PDB entry 6UZ8 | electron microscopy, 2.84 A resolution | chains A and B of the 4 polymer chains in the assembly

== Chain A (and B) ==
Protein: Short transient receptor potential channel 6
From: Homo sapiens
Notes: chain B of this document is another copy of the same molecule, construct and numbering; everything in this record applies to it too
UniProt: Q9Y210 (TRPC6_HUMAN); residues 85-931 here = UniProt positions 85-931
Amino-acid sequence (847 residues; row label = number of the first residue in the row):
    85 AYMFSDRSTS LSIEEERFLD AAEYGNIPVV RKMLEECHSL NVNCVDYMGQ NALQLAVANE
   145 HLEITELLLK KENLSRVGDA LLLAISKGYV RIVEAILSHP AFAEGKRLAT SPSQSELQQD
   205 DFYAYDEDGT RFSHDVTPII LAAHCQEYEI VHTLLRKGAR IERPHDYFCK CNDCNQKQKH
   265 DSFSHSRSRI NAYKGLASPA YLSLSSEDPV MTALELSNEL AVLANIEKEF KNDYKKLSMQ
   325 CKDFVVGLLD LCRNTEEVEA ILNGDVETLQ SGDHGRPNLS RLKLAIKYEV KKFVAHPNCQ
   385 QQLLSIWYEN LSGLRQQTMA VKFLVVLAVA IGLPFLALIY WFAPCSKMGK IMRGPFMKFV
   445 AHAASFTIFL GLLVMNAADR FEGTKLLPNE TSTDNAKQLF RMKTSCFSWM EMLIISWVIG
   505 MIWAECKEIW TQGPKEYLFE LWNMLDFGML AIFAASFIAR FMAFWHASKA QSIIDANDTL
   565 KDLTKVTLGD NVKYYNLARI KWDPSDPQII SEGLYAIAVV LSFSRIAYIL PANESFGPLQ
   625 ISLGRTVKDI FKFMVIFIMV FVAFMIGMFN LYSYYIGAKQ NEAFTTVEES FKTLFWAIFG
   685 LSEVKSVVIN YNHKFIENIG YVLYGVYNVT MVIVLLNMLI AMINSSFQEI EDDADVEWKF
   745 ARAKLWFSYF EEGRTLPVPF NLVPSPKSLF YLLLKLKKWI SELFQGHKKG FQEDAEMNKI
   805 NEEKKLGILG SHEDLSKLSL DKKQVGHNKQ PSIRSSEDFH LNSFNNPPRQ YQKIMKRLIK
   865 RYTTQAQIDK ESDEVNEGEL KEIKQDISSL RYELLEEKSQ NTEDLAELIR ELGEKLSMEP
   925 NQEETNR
Disordered / not traced: 195-202, 560-568, 768-852, 921-931
Cystine bridges: C253-C258
Sequence notes: conflict T867 (Val in Q9Y210), T868 (Leu in Q9Y210)
Small-molecule neighbours:
  - R0D ((5-chloro-1'H-spiro[indole-3,4'-piperidin]-1'-yl)[(2R)-2,3-dihydro-1,4-benzodioxin-2-yl]methanone), molecule 1: V671, E672, F675, K676, F679, W680
  - R0D, molecule 2: N702, Y705, V706, G709, V710
  - SBM (2-[[(2S)-2-decanoyloxy-3-dodecanoyloxy-propoxy]-oxidanyl-phosphoryl]oxyethyl-trimethyl-azanium), molecule 1: E524, W526, V604, F607, S608, A611, Y612, L614, P615, Q624, L627, G628, V631
  - SBM, molecule 2: I640, M643, V644, A647, F648, V713, T714, I717
UniProt features mapped onto this chain:
  - modified residue: S815 (Phosphoserine)
  - glycosylation (N-linked (GlcNAc...) asparagine): N473, N561
  - natural variant: F88 (F88FAYMF: In FSGS2; uncertain significance), G109 (G109S: In FSGS2), P112 (P112Q: In FSGS2), N125 (N125S: In FSGS2; uncertain significance), N143 (N143S: In FSGS2), R175 (R175Q: In FSGS2), H218 (H218L: In FSGS2), S270 (S270T: In FSGS2), R360 (R360H: In FSGS2; uncertain significance), L395 (L395A: In FSGS2; uncertain significance), A404 (A404V: Increases calcium ion transport), G757 (G757D: In FSGS2), 4 further natural variant entries in UniProt
  - mutagenesis: N110 (N110H: Increases calcium ion transport), N125 (N125A: No effect on RNF24-binding; when associated with A-127; A-128 and A-130), N127 (N127A: No effect on RNF24-binding; when associated with A-125; A-128 and A-130), C128 (C128A: No effect on RNF24-binding; when associated with A-125; A-127 and A-130), D130 (D130A: No effect on RNF24-binding; when associated with A-125; A-127 and A-128), M132 (M132T: Increases cation channel activity. Increases significantly inward and outward currents and does not show channel inactivation. Increases calcium ion transport), N561 (N561Q: Constitutively activates channel), E755 to G757 (Decreases calcium ion transport), E755 to E756 (Increases calcium ion transport), K826 to K827 (Decreases calcium ion transport), Q889 (Q889K: Increases calcium transport. Increases calcium ion transport)
Reported in the primary citation:
  - binding site for R0D: E672, F675, W680, N702, Y705, V706, V710
  - mutagenesis - F675A, W680A, N702A, Y705A, V710A: abolished signaling in response to R0D
  - mutagenesis - E672A (35-fold), V706A (20-fold): decreased signaling in response to R0D
  - mutagenesis - E672A, F675A, W680A, N702A, Y705A, V706A: abolished signaling in response to OAG
  - mutagenesis - V710A: decreased signaling in response to OAG
  - conformationally variable residues (side-chain flip): H446, R758
  - disease-associated variants - G109S, P112Q, M132T, Q889K, R895C: increased signaling

== Interface between chain A and chain B ==
Contacting residue pairs (138):
  E147(A) - R895(B)  salt bridge
  R175(A) - Y108(B)
  R175(A) - Y896(B)
  E233(A) - Y131(B)
  H236(A) - S89(B)
  H236(A) - Y131(B)
  R240(A) - M87(B)
  R244(A) - A85(B)
  R244(A) - Y86(B)  hydrogen bond (side chain-backbone)
  L288(A) - M87(B)
  L288(A) - F88(B)  hydrophobic
  S289(A) - Y86(B)
  S290(A) - Y86(B)
  E291(A) - Y86(B)
  C336(A) - F267(B)
  R337(A) - T214(B)  hydrogen bond (side chain-backbone)
  R337(A) - R215(B)  hydrogen bond (side chain-backbone)
  R337(A) - F216(B)  hydrogen bond (side chain-backbone)
  R337(A) - S217(B)
  R337(A) - F267(B)
  R337(A) - S268(B)  hydrogen bond (backbone-side chain)
  N338(A) - D265(B)
  N338(A) - F267(B)
  N338(A) - S268(B)  hydrogen bond
  T339(A) - D265(B)  hydrogen bond
  T339(A) - F267(B)
  P381(A) - F314(B)  hydrophobic
  N382(A) - F267(B)
  V458(A) - I650(B)  hydrophobic
  A461(A) - F653(B)
  A461(A) - N654(B)
  R464(A) - F653(B)
  R464(A) - N654(B)
  R464(A) - S657(B)  hydrogen bond
  R464(A) - Y658(B)  hydrogen bond
  F465(A) - F653(B)  hydrophobic
  F465(A) - T670(B)
  F465(A) - V671(B)  hydrogen bond (backbone-backbone)
  E466(A) - T670(B)
  G467(A) - T670(B)
  T468(A) - S657(B)  hydrogen bond (side chain-backbone)
  T468(A) - I660(B)
  P472(A) - Y658(B)
  P472(A) - Y695(B)
  R583(A) - Y658(B)
  R583(A) - Y659(B)  hydrogen bond
  R583(A) - Y695(B)
  R583(A) - H697(B)
  I584(A) - Y695(B)
  P588(A) - N696(B)
  I593(A) - F699(B)
  I594(A) - F699(B)  hydrophobic
  E596(A) - L655(B)
  E596(A) - Y658(B)
  G597(A) - F699(B)
  G597(A) - I703(B)
  A600(A) - G651(B)
  A600(A) - L655(B)  hydrophobic
  I601(A) - I703(B)  hydrophobic
  V603(A) - I650(B)  hydrophobic
  V604(A) - A647(B)
  V604(A) - F648(B)  hydrophobic
  V604(A) - G651(B)
  F607(A) - A647(B)  hydrophobic
  F607(A) - I650(B)  hydrophobic
  I610(A) - M643(B)  hydrophobic
  S619(A) - K636(B)
  F620(A) - K636(B)
  F620(A) - V639(B)  hydrophobic
  L623(A) - K636(B)
  L623(A) - F637(B)  hydrophobic
  L623(A) - I640(B)  hydrophobic
  L627(A) - F637(B)  hydrophobic
  L627(A) - N721(B)
  T630(A) - N721(B)  hydrogen bond
  I634(A) - I717(B)  hydrophobic
  K676(A) - Y705(B)
  F679(A) - G709(B)
  W680(A) - V688(B)  hydrophobic
  W680(A) - Y708(B)  hydrophobic
  W680(A) - G709(B)
  W680(A) - N712(B)
  F683(A) - N712(B)
  F683(A) - V713(B)  hydrophobic
  L685(A) - S686(B)
  L685(A) - V688(B)
  L723(A) - L720(B)  hydrophobic
  M726(A) - L720(B)  hydrophobic
  M726(A) - I724(B)  hydrophobic
  S730(A) - I724(B)
  S730(A) - N728(B)  hydrogen bond
  F731(A) - I727(B)  hydrophobic
  F731(A) - N728(B)
  F731(A) - F731(B)  hydrophobic
  K857(A) - D212(B)  salt bridge
  K860(A) - F88(B)
  R861(A) - D212(B)  salt bridge
  I863(A) - F88(B)  hydrophobic
  K864(A) - F88(B)
  K864(A) - M132(B)  hydrogen bond (side chain-backbone)
  K864(A) - G133(B)
  K864(A) - Y209(B)
  K864(A) - D210(B)  salt bridge
  T867(A) - M132(B)
  K874(A) - E881(B)
  E875(A) - K171(B)  salt bridge
  E875(A) - N880(B)
  E875(A) - E881(B)  hydrogen bond (backbone-backbone)
  E875(A) - G882(B)  hydrogen bond (backbone-backbone)
  E875(A) - K885(B)
  S876(A) - N880(B)
  D877(A) - N880(B)
  D877(A) - E881(B)  hydrogen bond (backbone-backbone)
  E878(A) - V879(B)
  V879(A) - V879(B)
  V879(A) - N880(B)
  V879(A) - E881(B)
  V879(A) - L884(B)  hydrophobic
  E883(A) - E881(B)
  E883(A) - L884(B)
  E886(A) - K888(B)  salt bridge
  I887(A) - L884(B)
  I887(A) - K888(B)
  I887(A) - I891(B)  hydrophobic
  D890(A) - K888(B)  salt bridge
  I891(A) - I891(B)  hydrophobic
  L894(A) - R895(B)
  E897(A) - R895(B)  salt bridge
  E897(A) - L899(B)
  L898(A) - L898(B)  hydrophobic
  N905(A) - K902(B)  hydrogen bond (side chain-backbone)
  N905(A) - T906(B)
  L909(A) - L909(B)  hydrophobic
  L912(A) - I913(B)  hydrophobic
  I913(A) - I913(B)  hydrophobic
  L916(A) - G917(B)
  K919(A) - G917(B)
  K919(A) - L920(B)
Also at the interface, not in a pair above, chain A (94 interface residues in all): E144, L239, V342, Q385, L457, L471, W586, D587, Y599, S626, M638, L719, M722, I727, R865, L884
Also at the interface, not in a pair above, chain B (89 interface residues in all): D90, Q134, R271, V646, G661, A662, T669, G684, I700, L707, V716, L723, L916

== In short ==
94 residues of chain A face 89 of chain B across their interface, with 19 hydrogen bonds and 8 salt bridges.
Among the polar pairs are E147(A)-R895(B), K857(A)-D212(B) and R861(A)-D212(B). The paper reports a binding
site for R0D at E672(A), F675(A) and W680(A) among others; E672A, F675A and W680A of chain A, among others,
abolish signaling in response to OAG; 12 substitutions were tested in all.
Both chains are Short transient receptor potential channel 6 (Homo sapiens). Entry 6UZ8 (Cryo-EM structure of
human TRPC6 in complex with agonist AM-0883) was determined by electron microscopy, deposited together with
6UZA.
